PDB entry 8HMY | electron microscopy, 2.94 A resolution | chains A and D of the 6 polymer chains in the assembly

# Chain A
Molecule: tRNA-splicing endonuclease subunit Sen2
Organism: Homo sapiens
Notes: EC 4.6.1.16
UniProtKB: Q8NCE0 (SEN2_HUMAN); numbering as in UniProt (aligned over 1-465)
Amino-acid sequence (485 residues; row label = number of the first residue in the row; numbers below 1 keep their minus sign (Met-19 is residue -19)):
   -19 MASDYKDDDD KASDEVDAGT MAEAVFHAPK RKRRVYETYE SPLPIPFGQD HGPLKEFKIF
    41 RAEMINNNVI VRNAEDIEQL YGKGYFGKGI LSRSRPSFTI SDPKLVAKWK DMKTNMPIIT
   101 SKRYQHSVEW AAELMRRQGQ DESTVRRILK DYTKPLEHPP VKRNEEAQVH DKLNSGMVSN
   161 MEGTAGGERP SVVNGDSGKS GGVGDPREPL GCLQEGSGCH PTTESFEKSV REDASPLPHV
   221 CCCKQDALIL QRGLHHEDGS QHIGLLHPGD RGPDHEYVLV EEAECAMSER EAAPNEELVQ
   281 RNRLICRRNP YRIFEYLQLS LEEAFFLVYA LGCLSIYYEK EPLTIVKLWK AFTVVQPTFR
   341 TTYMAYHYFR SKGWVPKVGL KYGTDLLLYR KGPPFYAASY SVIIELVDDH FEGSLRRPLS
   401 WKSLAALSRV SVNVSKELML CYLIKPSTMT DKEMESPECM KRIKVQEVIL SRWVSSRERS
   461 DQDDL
Unresolved in the structure: -19 to 13, 135-255, 263-279
Differences from the reference sequence: initiating methionine (-19); expression tag (-18 to 0); engineered mutation Ala377 (His in Q8NCE0)

# Chain D
Molecule: Chromosome 1 open reading frame 19, isoform CRA_a
Organism: Homo sapiens
UniProtKB: A0A2U3TZM3 (A0A2U3TZM3_HUMAN); residues 1-175 here = UniProt positions 1-175
Amino-acid sequence (213 residues; numbered -37 to 175; the number before each row is that of its first residue; numbers below 1 keep their minus sign (Met-37 is residue -37)):
   -37 MASSAWSHPQ FEKGGGSGGG SGGSAWSHPQ FEKGSAAAME ERGDSEPTPG CSGLGPGGVR
    23 GFGDGGGAPS WAPEDAWMGT HPKYLEMMEL DIGDATQVYV AFLVYLDLME SKSWHEVNCV
    83 GLPELQLICL VGTEIEGEGL QTVVPTPITA SLSHNRIREI LKASRKLQGD PDLPMSFTLA
   143 IVESDSTIVY YKLTDGFMLP DPQVSFENIS LRR
Unresolved in the structure: -37 to 39, 166-175
Differences from the reference sequence: initiating methionine (-37); expression tag (-36 to 0)

# Chain A / chain D interface
Contacting residue pairs - 34 pairs, chain A then chain D:
  Asn46(A) - Tyr46(D)  hydrogen bond
  Asn46(A) - Tyr61(D)
  Asn47(A) - Thr58(D)
  Asn48(A) - Tyr61(D)
  Lys68(A) - Asp147(D)
  Lys68(A) - Ser148(D)  hydrogen bond (side chain-backbone)
  Lys68(A) - Thr149(D)
  Leu71(A) - Glu72(D)
  Leu71(A) - Ser73(D)  hydrogen bond (backbone-side chain)
  Phe78(A) - Glu72(D)
  Lys102(A) - His77(D)
  Trp110(A) - His43(D)
  Trp110(A) - Pro44(D)
  Glu113(A) - Pro44(D)
  Glu113(A) - Glu48(D)
  Leu114(A) - Pro44(D)  hydrophobic
  Arg117(A) - Leu47(D)
  Arg117(A) - Glu48(D)  salt bridge
  Tyr291(A) - Thr42(D)  hydrogen bond
  Tyr291(A) - His43(D)  hydrogen bond (side chain-backbone)
  Phe294(A) - Met40(D)
  Tyr296(A) - Met40(D)
  Gln298(A) - Tyr61(D)  hydrogen bond
  Gln298(A) - Ser146(D)  hydrogen bond (side chain-backbone)
  Gln298(A) - Ser148(D)  hydrogen bond
  Ser300(A) - Ser146(D)
  Val358(A) - Glu145(D)
  Val358(A) - Asp147(D)
  Leu360(A) - Ile110(D)  hydrophobic
  Leu360(A) - Ile143(D)
  Leu360(A) - Glu145(D)
  Leu360(A) - Thr149(D)
  Leu360(A) - Val151(D)  hydrophobic
  Lys361(A) - Ile150(D)
Interface residues without a listed pair, chain A (27 interface residues in all): Ile45, Ile50, Arg52, Ile70, His106, Arg292, Ile293, Leu301
Interface residues without a listed pair, chain D (26 interface residues in all): Ala57, Leu65, Leu68, Met71, Glu98

# In short
The interface between chain A and chain D involves 27 residues on one side and 26 on the other; the contacts
include 8 hydrogen bonds and 1 salt bridge. Polar pairs include Arg117(A)-Glu48(D), Asn46(A)-Tyr46(D) and
Lys68(A)-Ser148(D).
Here chain A is tRNA-splicing endonuclease subunit Sen2 and chain D is Chromosome 1 open reading frame 19,
isoform CRA_a, both from Homo sapiens. Entry 8HMY (Cryo-EM structure of the human pre-catalytic TSEN/pre-tRNA
complex) was determined by electron microscopy (same publication as 8HMZ).
